PDB entry 6O7I | electron microscopy, 3.20 A resolution | chains C and H of the 11 polymer chains in the assembly

Chain C:
Name: Csm3
From: Thermococcus onnurineus (strain NA1)
Reference sequence: B6YWC0 (B6YWC0_THEON); residue numbers follow UniProt; this construct covers 1-290
Chain sequence (291 residues; each row starts with the number of its first residue; numbering starts at 0):
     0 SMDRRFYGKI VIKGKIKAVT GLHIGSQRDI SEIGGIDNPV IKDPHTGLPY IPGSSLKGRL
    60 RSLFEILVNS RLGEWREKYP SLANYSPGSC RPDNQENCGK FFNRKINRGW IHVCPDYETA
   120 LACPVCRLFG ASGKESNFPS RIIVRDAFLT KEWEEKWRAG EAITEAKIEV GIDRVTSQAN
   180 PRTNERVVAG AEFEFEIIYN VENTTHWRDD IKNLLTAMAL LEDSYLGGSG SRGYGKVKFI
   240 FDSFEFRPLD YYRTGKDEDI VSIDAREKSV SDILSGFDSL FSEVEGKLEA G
Disordered / not traced: 0-3, 27-35, 288-290
Differences from the reference sequence: expression tag (0)
Bound ions: Zn2+: Cys113, Cys122, Cys125

Chain H:
Molecule: 40-nt RNA strand
Sequence (40 nucleotides; numbered 1 to 40; the number before each row is that of its first residue):
     1 CCCUGGCGCC CAAUACGCAA ACCGCCUCUG CCCGCGGGCG
Disordered / not traced: 1-17, 37-40

How chain C and chain H interact:
Contacting residue pairs - 8 pairs, chain C then chain H:
  Asn37(C) with C31(H), base contact
  Asn106(C) with C35(H), phosphate contact; G36(H), hydrogen bond to the phosphate
  Arg107(C) with G34(H), hydrogen bond to the sugar; C35(H), hydrogen bond to the sugar
  Ala178(C) with U29(H), base contact
  Pro180(C) with G30(H), hydrogen bond to the sugar
  Arg181(C) with C31(H), base contact
Interface residues without a listed pair, chain C (11 interface residues in all): Asp36, Ile167, Asn179, Thr182, Asn183

Overview:
The interface between chain C and chain H involves 11 residues on one side and 6 on the other; the contacts
include 4 hydrogen bonds. Polar pairs include Arg107(C)-G34(H), Arg107(C)-C35(H) and Pro180(C)-G30(H).
Cys113(C), Cys122(C) and Cys125(C) coordinate Zn2+.
Chain C is Csm3 (Thermococcus onnurineus (strain NA1)) and chain H is a 40-nt RNA strand; the structure,
Cryo-EM structure of Csm-crRNA-target RNA ternary bigger complex in complex with cA4 in type III-A CRISPR-Cas
..., was determined by electron microscopy (same publication as 6O73, 6O74, 6O75, 6O78, 6O79, 6O7B and 3
further entries).
